PDB entry 5SX5 | X-ray diffraction, 2.50 A resolution | chains J and M of the 3 polymer chains in the assembly

# Chain J
Protein: Panitumumab Fab Heavy Chain
From: Homo sapiens
Notes: antibody fragment or engineered binder
Sequence (221 residues; numbered 1 to 221; the number before each row is that of its first residue):
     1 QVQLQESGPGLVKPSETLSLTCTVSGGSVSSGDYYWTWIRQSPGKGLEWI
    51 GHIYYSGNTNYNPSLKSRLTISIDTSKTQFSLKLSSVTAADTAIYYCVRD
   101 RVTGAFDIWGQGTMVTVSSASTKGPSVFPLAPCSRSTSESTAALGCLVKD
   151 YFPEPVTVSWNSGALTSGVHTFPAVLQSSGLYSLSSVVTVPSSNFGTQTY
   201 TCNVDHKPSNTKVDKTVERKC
Unresolved in the structure: 135-139, 192-197, 219-221
Cystine bridges: C22-C97, C146-C202
Reported in the primary citation:
  - specificity-determining residues: G104

# Chain M
Protein: Epidermal growth factor receptor
From: Homo sapiens
Notes: EC 2.7.10.1
Reference sequence: P00533 (EGFR_HUMAN); residues 311-501 here correspond to UniProt positions 335-525 (UniProt number = residue number + 24)
Sequence (201 residues; each row starts with the number of its first residue; note: 1000 numbers in that range are skipped by the numbering (no residue carries them; nothing is unmodelled there)):
   307 LEEKKVCNGIGIGEFKDSLSIDATNIKHFKNCTSISGDLHILPVAFRGDS
   357 FTHTPPLDPQELDILKTVKEITGFLLIQAWPENRTDLHAFENLEIIRGRT
   407 KQHGQFSLAVVSLDITSLGLRSLKEISDGDVIISGNKNLCYANTINWKKL
   457 FGTSGQKTKIIRNRGENSCKATGQVCHALCSPEGCWGPEPRDCVS
  1502 HHHHHH
Unresolved in the structure: 307-309, 1504-1507
Cystine bridges: C313-C338, C446-C475, C482-C491
Construct notes: expression tag (307-310, 1502-1507); conflict D328 (Asn352 in P00533), D420 (Asn444 in P00533); engineered mutation R468 (Ser492 in P00533)
Swiss-Prot annotation at these positions:
  - glycosylation (N-linked (GlcNAc...) asparagine): N337, N389
Reported in the primary citation:
  - contacts within the chain: S440-R468 (hydrogen bond)
  - conformationally variable residues: R468
  - disease-associated variants - K443T: decreased binding to cetuximab (citing earlier work)
  - disease-associated variants - K443T: unchanged binding to panitumumab (citing earlier work)

# How chain J and chain M interact
Residue-residue contacts (34; chain J residue first):
  G32(J) - Q384(M)
  D33(J) - Q408(M)
  D33(J) - H409(M)  salt bridge
  Y35(J) - V417(M)
  Y35(J) - S418(M)  hydrogen bond
  Y35(J) - S440(M)  hydrogen bond
  Y35(J) - G441(M)
  Y35(J) - R468(M)
  Y54(J) - Q384(M)  hydrogen bond
  Y54(J) - V417(M)
  Y54(J) - S418(M)
  Y55(J) - L348(M)
  Y55(J) - P349(M)
  Y55(J) - Q384(M)  hydrogen bond
  S56(J) - P349(M)
  S56(J) - R353(M)
  S56(J) - Q384(M)
  N58(J) - S418(M)
  N58(J) - D420(M)
  N58(J) - G441(M)
  N58(J) - K443(M)  hydrogen bond
  T59(J) - K443(M)  hydrogen bond (backbone-side chain)
  N60(J) - G441(M)  hydrogen bond (side chain-backbone)
  N60(J) - K443(M)
  D100(J) - R468(M)  salt bridge
  R101(J) - R468(M)  hydrogen bond (backbone-side chain)
  V102(J) - I438(M)
  V102(J) - S440(M)
  V102(J) - I467(M)
  V102(J) - R468(M)  hydrogen bond (backbone-side chain)
  T103(J) - K465(M)  hydrogen bond (backbone-side chain)
  T103(J) - I467(M)
  G104(J) - R468(M)
  A105(J) - R468(M)
Also at the interface, not in a pair above, chain J (16 interface residues in all): H52
Interface features reported in the paper:
  - pairs named by the authors: R101(J)-R468(M) (backbone contact), V102(J)-R468(M) (backbone contact)
  - epitope / paratope residues, chain M: R468(M)

# Overview
The chain J/chain M interface involves 16 residues from each chain, with 10 hydrogen bonds and 2 salt bridges.
Polar pairs include D33(J)-H409(M), D100(J)-R468(M) and Y35(J)-S418(M). The authors report backbone contacts
between R101(J) and R468(M) and V102(J) and R468(M). From the paper: K443T of chain M reduces binding to
cetuximab; the epitope/paratope residue R468(M).
Here chain J is Panitumumab Fab Heavy Chain and chain M is Epidermal growth factor receptor, both from Homo
sapiens. Entry 5SX5 (Crystal Structure of panitumumab in complex with epidermal growth factor receptor domain
3 mutant S468R) was determined by X-ray diffraction, deposited together with 5SX4.
